Entry 4I48 (X-ray diffraction, 2.80 A resolution); this record covers chains A and C of the 3 polymer chains in the assembly.

Chain A:
Molecule: HLA class I histocompatibility antigen, A-68 alpha chain
Organism: Homo sapiens
UniProt: P01891 (1A68_HUMAN); residues 1-274 here correspond to UniProt positions 25-298 (UniProt number = residue number + 24)
Sequence (274 residues; each row starts with the number of its first residue):
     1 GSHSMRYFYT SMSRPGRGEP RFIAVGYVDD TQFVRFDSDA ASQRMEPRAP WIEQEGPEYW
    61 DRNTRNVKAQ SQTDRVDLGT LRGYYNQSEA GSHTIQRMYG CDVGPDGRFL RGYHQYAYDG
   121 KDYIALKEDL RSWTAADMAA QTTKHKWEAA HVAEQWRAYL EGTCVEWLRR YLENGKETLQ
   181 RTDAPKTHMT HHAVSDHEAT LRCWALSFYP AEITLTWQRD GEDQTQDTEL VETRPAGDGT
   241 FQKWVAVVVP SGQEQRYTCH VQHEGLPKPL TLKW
Disulfide bonds: Cys101-Cys164, Cys203-Cys259
Construct notes: conflict Lys273 (Arg297 in P01891)
Reported in the primary citation:
  - conformationally variable residues (loop rearrangement): Asp223 to Glu229
  - specificity-determining residues: Tyr116
  - specificity-determining residues: Arg97, His114 (proposed by the authors, not directly observed)
  - binding site for 9-mer peptide from Envelope glycoprotein gp160 (chain C): Tyr7, Tyr9, Val67

Chain C:
Molecule: 9-mer peptide from Envelope glycoprotein gp160
UniProt: Q70626 (ENV_HV1LW); residues 1-9 here correspond to UniProt positions 192-200 (UniProt number = residue number + 191)
Sequence (9 residues; numbered 1 to 9; the number before each row is that of its first residue):
     1 TLTSCNTSV
Swiss-Prot annotation at these positions:
  - glycosylation: Asn6 (N-linked (GlcNAc...) asparagine)

Chain A / chain C interface:
Pairs across the interface - 37 pairs, chain A then chain C:
  Tyr7(A) - Thr1(C)  hydrogen bond (side chain-backbone)
  Tyr7(A) - Leu2(C)  hydrophobic
  Tyr9(A) - Leu2(C)
  Met45(A) - Leu2(C)  hydrophobic
  Tyr59(A) - Thr1(C)
  Arg62(A) - Thr1(C)
  Asn63(A) - Thr1(C)
  Asn63(A) - Leu2(C)  hydrogen bond (side chain-backbone)
  Asn66(A) - Leu2(C)
  Asn66(A) - Thr3(C)
  Asn66(A) - Ser4(C)
  Val67(A) - Leu2(C)  hydrophobic
  Ala69(A) - Asn6(C)
  Gln70(A) - Cys5(C)
  Gln70(A) - Asn6(C)  hydrogen bond
  Thr73(A) - Asn6(C)  hydrogen bond
  Val76(A) - Ser8(C)
  Asp77(A) - Ser8(C)
  Asp77(A) - Val9(C)  hydrogen bond (side chain-backbone)
  Thr80(A) - Val9(C)
  Leu81(A) - Val9(C)  hydrophobic
  Tyr84(A) - Val9(C)  hydrogen bond (side chain-backbone)
  Tyr99(A) - Leu2(C)
  Tyr99(A) - Thr3(C)  hydrogen bond
  Thr143(A) - Val9(C)  hydrogen bond (side chain-backbone)
  Lys146(A) - Ser8(C)
  Lys146(A) - Val9(C)
  Trp147(A) - Thr7(C)
  Trp147(A) - Ser8(C)  hydrogen bond (side chain-backbone)
  Trp147(A) - Val9(C)  hydrophobic
  Val152(A) - Thr7(C)
  Gln155(A) - Cys5(C)
  Tyr159(A) - Thr1(C)
  Tyr159(A) - Leu2(C)
  Tyr159(A) - Thr3(C)
  Trp167(A) - Thr1(C)
  Tyr171(A) - Thr1(C)  hydrogen bond (side chain-backbone)
Also at the interface, not in a pair above, chain A (27 interface residues in all): Tyr116, Trp156
From the paper, about this interface:
  - pairs named by the authors: Tyr7(A)-Thr1(C), Tyr7(A)-Leu2(C) (hydrophobic contact), Tyr9(A)-Leu2(C) (hydrophobic contact), Met45(A)-Leu2(C), Asn63(A)-Leu2(C), Asn66(A)-Thr3(C), Val67(A)-Leu2(C) (hydrophobic contact), Ala69(A)-Asn6(C), Gln70(A)-Asn6(C) (hydrogen bond), Thr73(A)-Asn6(C) (hydrogen bond), Asp77(A)-Ser8(C), Asp77(A)-Val9(C), Thr80(A)-Val9(C), Leu81(A)-Val9(C), Tyr84(A)-Val9(C), Tyr99(A)-Leu2(C), Tyr99(A)-Thr3(C), Tyr116(A)-Val9(C) (hydrophobic contact), Thr143(A)-Val9(C), Lys146(A)-Val9(C), Trp147(A)-Ser8(C), Tyr159(A)-Thr1(C), Tyr171(A)-Thr1(C)

Summary:
27 residues of chain A and 9 residues of chain C are in contact, with 10 hydrogen bonds. Polar contacts
include Tyr7(A)-Thr1(C), Asn63(A)-Leu2(C) and Gln70(A)-Asn6(C). The paper describes contacts between Tyr7(A)
and Thr1(C), Met45(A) and Leu2(C) and Asn63(A) and Leu2(C) among others; hydrophobic contacts between Tyr7(A)
and Leu2(C), Tyr9(A) and Leu2(C) and Val67(A) and Leu2(C) among others; hydrogen bonds between Gln70(A) and
Asn6(C) and Thr73(A) and Asn6(C). From the paper: a binding site for 9-mer peptide from Envelope glycoprotein
gp160 (chain C) at Tyr7(A), Tyr9(A) and Val67(A); specificity determinants Tyr116(A), Arg97(A) and His114(A).
Here chain A is HLA class I histocompatibility antigen, A-68 alpha chain (Homo sapiens) and chain C is a 9-mer
peptide from Envelope glycoprotein gp160. Entry 4I48 (Structure of HLA-A68 complexed with an HIV Env derived
peptide) was determined by X-ray diffraction, deposited together with 4HWZ and 4HX1.
